PDB entry 9C4H | electron microscopy, 8.60 A resolution (very low resolution: no residue pairs are listed; an interface is given only as per-side residue counts) | chains X and L of the 17 polymer chains in the assembly

Chain X:
Molecule: viral RNA
Organism: Influenza D virus
Sequence (868 nucleotides; row label = number of the first residue in the row; note: 275 numbers in that range are skipped by the numbering (no residue carries them; nothing is unmodelled there)):
    26 UUUUUUUUUUUUUUUUUUUU
    51 UUUUUUUUUUUUUUUUUUUU
    76 UUUUUUUUUUUUUUUUUUUU
   101 UUUUUUUUUUUUUUUUUUUU
   126 UUUUUUUUUUUUUUUUUUUU
   151 UUUUUUUUUUUUUUUUUUUU
   176 UUUUUUUUUUUUUUUUUUUU
   201 UUUUUUUUUUUUUUUUUUUU
   426 UUUUUUUUUUUUUUUUUUUU
   451 UUUUUUUUUUUUUUUUUUUU
   476 UUUUUUUUUUUUUUUUUUUU
   501 UUUUUUUUUUUUUUUUUUUU
   526 UUUUUUUUUUUUUUUUUUUU
   551 UUUUUUUUUUUUUUUUUUUU
   576 UUUUUUUUUUUUUUUUUUUU
   601 UUUUUUUUUUUUUUUUUUUUUUUUUUUUUUUUUUUUUUUUUUUUUUUUUU
   651 UUUUUUUUUUUUUUUUUUUUUUUUUUUUUUUUUUUUUUUUUUUUUUUUUU
   701 UUUUUUUUUUUUUUUUUUUUUUUUUUUUUUUUUUUUUUUUUUUUUUUUUU
   751 UUUUUUUUUUUUUUUUUUUUUUUUUUUUUUUUUUUUUUUUUUUUUUUUUU
   801 UUUUUUUUUUUUUUUUUUUUUUUUUUUUUUUUUUUUUUUUUUUUUUUUUU
   851 UUUUUUUUUUUUUUUUUUUUUUUUUUUUUUUUUUUUUUUUUUUUUUUUUU
   901 UUUUUUUUUUUUUUUUUUUUUUUUUUUUUUUUUUUUUUUUUUUUUUUUUU
   951 UUUUUUUUUUUUUUUUUUUUUUUUUUUUUUUUUUUUUUUUUUUUUUUUUU
  1001 UUUUUUUUUUUUUUUUUUUUUUUUUUUUUUUUUUUUUUUUUUUUUUUUUU
  1051 UUUUUUUUUUUUUUUUUUUUUUUUUUUUUUUUUUUUUUUUUUUUUUUUUU
  1101 UUUUUUUUUUUUUUUUUUUUUUUUUUUUUUUUUUUUUUUUUUUUUUUUUU
  1151 UUUUUUUUUUUUUUUUUU
Disordered / not traced: 621-1168

Chain L:
Molecule: Nucleoprotein
Organism: Influenza D virus
UniProt: K9LG94 (K9LG94_9ORTO); numbering as in UniProt (aligned over 1-552)
Chain sequence (552 residues; each row starts with the number of its first residue):
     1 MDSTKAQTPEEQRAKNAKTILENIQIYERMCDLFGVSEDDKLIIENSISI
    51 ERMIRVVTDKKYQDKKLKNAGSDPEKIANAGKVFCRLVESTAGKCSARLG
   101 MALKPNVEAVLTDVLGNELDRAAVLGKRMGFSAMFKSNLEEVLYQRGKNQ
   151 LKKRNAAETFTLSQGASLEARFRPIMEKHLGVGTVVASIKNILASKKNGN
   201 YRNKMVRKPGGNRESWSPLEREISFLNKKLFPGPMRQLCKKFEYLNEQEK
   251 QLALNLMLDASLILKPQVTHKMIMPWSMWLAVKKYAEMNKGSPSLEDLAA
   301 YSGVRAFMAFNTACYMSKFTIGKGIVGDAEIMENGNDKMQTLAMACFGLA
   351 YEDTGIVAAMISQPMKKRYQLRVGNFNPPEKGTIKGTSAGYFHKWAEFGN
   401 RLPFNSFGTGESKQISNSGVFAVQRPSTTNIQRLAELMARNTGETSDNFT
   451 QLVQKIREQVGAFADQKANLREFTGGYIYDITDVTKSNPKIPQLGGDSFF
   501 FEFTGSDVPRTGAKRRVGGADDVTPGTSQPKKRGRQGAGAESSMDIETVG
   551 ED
Disordered / not traced: 1-7, 497-552

Chain X / chain L interface:
At this resolution (9 A) residue pairs are not listed: 20 residues of chain X and 41 of chain L lie at the interface.

In short:
20 residues of chain X face 41 of chain L across their interface.
Here chain X is viral RNA and chain L is Nucleoprotein, both from Influenza D virus. Entry 9C4H (Double
helical structure of influenza D RNP complex) was determined by electron microscopy together with 9BWV, 9BWZ,
9BX0, 9BX1 and 9BX4 from the same study.
